Entry 3E3I (X-ray diffraction, 2.00 A resolution); this record covers chains C and D of the 4 polymer chains in the assembly.

== Chain C (and D) ==
Molecule: Carbonic anhydrase 2
From: Haemophilus influenzae
Notes: EC 4.2.1.1; chain D of this document is another copy of the same molecule, construct and numbering; everything in this record applies to it too
UniProtKB: P45148 (CAN_HAEIN); numbering as in UniProt (aligned over 1-229)
Chain sequence (229 residues; each row starts with the number of its first residue):
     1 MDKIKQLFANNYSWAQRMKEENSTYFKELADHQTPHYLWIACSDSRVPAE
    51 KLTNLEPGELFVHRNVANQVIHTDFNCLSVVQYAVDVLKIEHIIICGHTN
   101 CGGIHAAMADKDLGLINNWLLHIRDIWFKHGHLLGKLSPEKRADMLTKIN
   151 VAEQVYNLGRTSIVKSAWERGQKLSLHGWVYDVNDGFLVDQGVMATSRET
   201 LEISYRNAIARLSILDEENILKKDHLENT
Unresolved in the structure: 22-33, 221-229 (chain D: 22-28, 221-229)
Sequence notes: engineered mutation A41 (Gly in P45148)
Metal / ion sites: Zn2+: C42, D44, H98, C101
Small-molecule neighbours: bicarbonate ion (BCT): P48, A49, E50, V62, R64
UniProt features mapped onto this chain:
  - binding site (Zn(2+)): C42, D44, H98, C101
What the authors report for this chain:
  - binding site for bicarbonate ion: W39, V47, E50, R64, Y181
  - allosteric site: W39, R64, Y181
  - mutagenesis - G41A: decreased catalytic activity on CO2 hydration
  - mutagenesis - G41A: decreased catalytic activity on kcat at high pH

== How chain C and chain D interact ==
Residue-residue contacts - 32 pairs, chain C then chain D:
  I71(C) - T73(D)
  H72(C) - N118(D)
  H72(C) - L121(D)
  H72(C) - H122(D)
  H72(C) - D125(D)  salt bridge
  T73(C) - I71(D)
  T73(C) - N118(D)
  T73(C) - W119(D)
  T73(C) - H122(D)  hydrogen bond
  D112(C) - S162(D)
  D112(C) - S166(D)  hydrogen bond
  G114(C) - S162(D)
  N118(C) - H72(D)
  N118(C) - T73(D)
  N118(C) - T161(D)
  N118(C) - S162(D)  hydrogen bond
  W119(C) - T73(D)
  L121(C) - H72(D)
  L121(C) - R160(D)
  H122(C) - H72(D)
  H122(C) - T73(D)  hydrogen bond
  D125(C) - H72(D)  salt bridge
  D125(C) - R160(D)  salt bridge
  F128(C) - K129(D)
  K129(C) - F128(D)
  R160(C) - L121(D)
  R160(C) - D125(D)  salt bridge
  T161(C) - N118(D)
  S162(C) - D112(D)
  S162(C) - G114(D)
  S162(C) - N118(D)  hydrogen bond
  S166(C) - D112(D)  hydrogen bond
Interface residues without a listed pair, chain C (19 interface residues in all): L115, N117, R124
Interface residues without a listed pair, chain D (20 interface residues in all): L78, L115, R124, K165

== In short ==
The interface between chain C and chain D involves 19 residues on one side and 20 on the other, with 6
hydrogen bonds and 4 salt bridges. Polar contacts include H72(C)-D125(D), D125(C)-R160(D) and T73(C)-H122(D).
The paper reports a binding site for bicarbonate ion at W39(C), V47(C) and E50(C) among others; G41A of chain
C reduces catalytic activity on CO2 hydration.
Both chains are Carbonic anhydrase 2 (Haemophilus influenzae). Entry 3E3I (H. influenzae beta-carbonic
anhydrase, variant G41A with 100 mM bicarbonate) was determined by X-ray diffraction together with 3E2X, 3E31
and 3E3F from the same study.
